PDB entry 6O7M | X-ray diffraction, 1.40 A resolution | chains C and D of the 4 polymer chains in the assembly

== Chain C ==
Protein: Nitrogenase molybdenum-iron protein alpha chain
Source organism: Azotobacter vinelandii
Notes: EC 1.18.6.1
Reference sequence: P07328 (NIFD_AZOVI); numbering as in UniProt (aligned over 1-492)
Amino-acid sequence (492 residues; row label = number of the first residue in the row):
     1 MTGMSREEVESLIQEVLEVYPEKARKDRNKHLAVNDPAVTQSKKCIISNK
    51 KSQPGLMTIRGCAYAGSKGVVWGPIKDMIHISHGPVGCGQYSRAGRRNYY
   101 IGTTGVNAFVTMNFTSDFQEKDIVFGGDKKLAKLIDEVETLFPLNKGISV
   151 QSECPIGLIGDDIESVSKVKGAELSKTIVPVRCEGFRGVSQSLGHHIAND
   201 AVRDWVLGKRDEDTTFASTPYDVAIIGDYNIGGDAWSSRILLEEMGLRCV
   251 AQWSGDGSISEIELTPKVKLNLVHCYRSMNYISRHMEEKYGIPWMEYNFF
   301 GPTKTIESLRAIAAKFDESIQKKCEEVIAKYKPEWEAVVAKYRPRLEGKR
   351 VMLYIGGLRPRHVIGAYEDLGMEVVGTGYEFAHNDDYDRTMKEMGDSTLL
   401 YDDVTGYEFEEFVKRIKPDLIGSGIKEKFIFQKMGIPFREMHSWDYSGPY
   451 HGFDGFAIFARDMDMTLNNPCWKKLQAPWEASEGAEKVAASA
Disordered / not traced: 1-2, 482-492
Ion coordination: fe(8)-S(7) cluster Fe: Cys62, Cys88, Cys154 (shared with Cys70(D), Cys95(D), Cys153(D), Ser188(D) of chain D); Fe ion near Cys275 (its only coordinating residue here)
Residues lining bound ligands:
  - fe(8)-S(7) cluster (CLF): Cys62, Tyr64, Pro85, Val86, Gly87, Cys88, Tyr91, Glu153, Cys154, Gly185
  - 3-hydroxy-3-carboxy-adipic acid (HCA): Ala65, Gly95, Arg96, Gln191, Gly424, Ile425, Lys426, Glu440, His442
  - ICS (iron-sulfur-molybdenum cluster with interstitial carbon): Val70, Arg96, His195, Tyr229, Ile231, Cys275, Arg277, Ser278, Ile355, Gly356, Gly357, Leu358, Arg359, Pro360, Phe381, Met441, His442

== Chain D ==
Protein: Nitrogenase molybdenum-iron protein beta chain
Source organism: Azotobacter vinelandii
Notes: EC 1.18.6.1
Reference sequence: P07329 (NIFK_AZOVI); residues 1-523 here = UniProt positions 1-523
Amino-acid sequence (523 residues; row label = number of the first residue in the row):
     1 MSQQVDKIKASYPLFLDQDYKDMLAKKRDGFEEKYPQDKIDEVFQWTTTK
    51 EYQELNFQREALTVNPAKACQPLGAVLCALGFEKTMPYVHGSQGCVAYYR
   101 SYFNRHFREPVSCVSDSMTEDAAVFGGQQNMKDGLQNCKATYKPDMIAVS
   151 TTCMAEVIGDDLNAFINNSKKEGFIPDEFPVPFAHTPSFVGSHVTGWDNM
   201 FEGIARYFTLKSMDDKVVGSNKKINIVPGFETYLGNFRVIKRMLSEMGVG
   251 YSLLSDPEEVLDTPADGQFRMYAGGTTQEEMKDAPNALNTVLLQPWHLEK
   301 TKKFVEGTWKHEVPKLNIPMGLDWTDEFLMKVSEISGQPIPASLTKERGR
   351 LVDMMTDSHTWLHGKRFALWGDPDFVMGLVKFLLELGCEPVHILCHNGNK
   401 RWKKAVDAILAASPYGKNATVYIGKDLWHLRSLVFTDKPDFMIGNSYGKF
   451 IQRDTLHKGKEFEVPLIRIGFPIFDRHHLHRSTTLGYEGAMQILTTLVNS
   501 ILERLDEETRGMQATDYNHDLVR
Disordered / not traced: 1
Differences from the reference sequence: engineered mutation Tyr99 (Phe in P07329)
Ion coordination: fe(8)-S(7) cluster Fe: Cys70, Cys95, Cys153, Ser188 (shared with Cys62(C), Cys88(C), Cys154(C) of chain C); Fe ion site 1: Arg108, Glu109 (shared with 2 residues of chain B); Fe ion site 2: Asp353, Asp357 (shared with 2 residues of chain B)
Residues lining bound ligands: fe(8)-S(7) cluster (CLF): Cys70, Pro72, Ser92, Gly94, Cys95, Tyr98, Tyr99, Thr152, Cys153, Ser188
Reported in the primary citation:
  - mutagenesis - F99Y, F99Y/S188A: decreased catalytic activity
  - mutagenesis - F99Y/S188A: unchanged growth in response to diazotrophic growth conditions

== Interface between chain C and chain D ==
Contacting residue pairs - 204 pairs, chain C then chain D:
  Val19(C) - Ala140(D)
  Val19(C) - Lys143(D)
  Tyr20(C) - Thr141(D)
  Pro21(C) - Gln136(D)
  Pro21(C) - Asn137(D)
  Pro21(C) - Ala140(D)
  Lys23(C) - Gln129(D)
  Lys23(C) - Asp133(D)  salt bridge
  Ala24(C) - Asn137(D)
  Lys51(C) - Thr119(D)  hydrogen bond
  Lys51(C) - Asp121(D)  salt bridge
  Ser52(C) - Gln93(D)  hydrogen bond
  Ser52(C) - Ser117(D)
  Pro54(C) - Ser115(D)
  Pro54(C) - Asp116(D)
  Pro54(C) - Asn130(D)
  Pro54(C) - Asp133(D)
  Pro54(C) - Gly134(D)
  Pro54(C) - Asn137(D)  hydrogen bond (backbone-side chain)
  Gly55(C) - Val114(D)
  Gly55(C) - Ser115(D)  hydrogen bond (backbone-backbone)
  Gly55(C) - Gly134(D)
  Gly55(C) - Cys138(D)
  Gly55(C) - Tyr142(D)
  Leu56(C) - Asn137(D)
  Leu56(C) - Thr141(D)
  Leu56(C) - Tyr142(D)  hydrogen bond (backbone-side chain)
  Met57(C) - Met86(D)  hydrophobic
  Met57(C) - Arg100(D)
  Met57(C) - Cys113(D)
  Met57(C) - Val114(D)  hydrophobic
  Met57(C) - Tyr142(D)
  Thr58(C) - Gln93(D)
  Thr58(C) - Arg100(D)
  Arg60(C) - Gln93(D)
  Arg60(C) - Ala97(D)
  Gly61(C) - Gln93(D)  hydrogen bond (backbone-side chain)
  Gly61(C) - Gly94(D)
  Cys62(C) - Gly94(D)
  Tyr64(C) - Tyr98(D)
  Ala65(C) - Tyr98(D)
  Lys76(C) - Glu32(D)  salt bridge
  Pro85(C) - Ser188(D)
  Val86(C) - Pro66(D)  hydrophobic
  Val86(C) - Lys68(D)
  Val86(C) - Ala69(D)
  Val86(C) - Cys70(D)
  Gly87(C) - Cys70(D)
  Gln90(C) - Pro66(D)  hydrogen bond (side chain-backbone)
  Gln90(C) - Lys68(D)  hydrogen bond (side chain-backbone)
  Gln90(C) - Tyr102(D)
  Gln90(C) - Tyr447(D)
  Tyr91(C) - Ala69(D)
  Tyr91(C) - Cys70(D)  hydrogen bond
  Tyr91(C) - Leu73(D)
  Tyr91(C) - Tyr98(D)  hydrophobic
  Tyr91(C) - Tyr99(D)  hydrophobic
  Tyr91(C) - Tyr102(D)  hydrophobic
  Ser92(C) - Tyr98(D)
  Arg93(C) - Asn65(D)  hydrogen bond
  Arg93(C) - Tyr447(D)
  Arg93(C) - Phe450(D)
  Gly95(C) - Arg105(D)  hydrogen bond (backbone-side chain)
  Tyr99(C) - Ser11(D)
  Thr103(C) - Ile40(D)
  Thr104(C) - Arg453(D)
  Gly105(C) - Trp428(D)
  Val106(C) - Ile40(D)
  Val106(C) - Val43(D)  hydrophobic
  Val106(C) - Phe44(D)  hydrophobic
  Asn107(C) - Lys34(D)
  Asn107(C) - Ile40(D)
  Met112(C) - Val64(D)  hydrophobic
  Met112(C) - Asn65(D)
  Met112(C) - Trp428(D)  hydrophobic
  Asn113(C) - Thr63(D)
  Asn113(C) - Val64(D)
  Asn113(C) - Asn65(D)  hydrogen bond (backbone-backbone)
  Asn113(C) - Pro66(D)
  Phe114(C) - Thr63(D)
  Phe114(C) - Val64(D)  hydrophobic
  Thr115(C) - Thr63(D)  hydrogen bond (backbone-backbone)
  Asp117(C) - Thr63(D)
  Asp117(C) - Lys68(D)  salt bridge
  Phe118(C) - Phe189(D)
  Gln119(C) - Lys68(D)
  Gln119(C) - Phe189(D)
  Glu120(C) - Phe189(D)  hydrogen bond (backbone-backbone)
  Glu120(C) - Val190(D)
  Ile123(C) - Phe189(D)  hydrophobic
  Lys130(C) - Ala61(D)
  Lys133(C) - Glu60(D)
  Lys133(C) - Ala61(D)
  Leu134(C) - Ala61(D)
  Leu134(C) - Leu62(D)  hydrophobic
  Glu137(C) - Arg59(D)
  Glu137(C) - Glu60(D)  hydrogen bond (side chain-backbone)
  Glu137(C) - Ala61(D)  hydrogen bond (side chain-backbone)
  Glu137(C) - Leu62(D)  hydrogen bond (side chain-backbone)
  Val138(C) - Leu62(D)  hydrophobic
  Thr140(C) - Trp46(D)
  Leu141(C) - Tyr52(D)  hydrogen bond (backbone-side chain)
  Leu141(C) - Leu55(D)
  Leu141(C) - Asn56(D)
  Leu141(C) - Arg59(D)
  Phe142(C) - Tyr52(D)
  Phe142(C) - Trp428(D)  hydrophobic
  Pro143(C) - Trp46(D)
  Leu144(C) - Tyr35(D)
  Leu144(C) - Val43(D)  hydrophobic
  Lys146(C) - Glu32(D)
  Lys146(C) - Glu33(D)  hydrogen bond (side chain-backbone)
  Cys154(C) - Ser92(D)
  Pro155(C) - Cys153(D)  hydrophobic
  Leu158(C) - Ala123(D)  hydrophobic
  Leu158(C) - Met154(D)  hydrophobic
  Leu158(C) - Val157(D)  hydrophobic
  Ile159(C) - Val157(D)  hydrophobic
  Phe186(C) - Thr119(D)
  Phe186(C) - Glu120(D)  hydrogen bond (backbone-backbone)
  Phe186(C) - Met154(D)  hydrophobic
  Arg187(C) - Glu120(D)  salt bridge
  Val189(C) - Gln93(D)  hydrogen bond (backbone-side chain)
  Arg210(C) - Glu33(D)  salt bridge
  Gly232(C) - Ser11(D)
  Gly232(C) - Phe15(D)
  Gly233(C) - Phe15(D)
  Trp236(C) - Phe15(D)  hydrophobic
  Trp236(C) - Tyr20(D)
  Trp236(C) - Met23(D)
  Trp236(C) - Leu24(D)
  Ser237(C) - Leu14(D)
  Ser237(C) - Phe15(D)
  Ser237(C) - Tyr20(D)  hydrogen bond
  Arg239(C) - Met23(D)
  Arg239(C) - Lys27(D)
  Arg239(C) - Phe31(D)
  Ile240(C) - Asp19(D)
  Ile240(C) - Tyr20(D)  hydrophobic
  Ile240(C) - Met23(D)  hydrogen bond (backbone-side chain)
  Arg248(C) - Phe31(D)
  Cys249(C) - Phe31(D)
  Val250(C) - Phe31(D)
  Gln252(C) - Lys27(D)
  Asp256(C) - Lys27(D)  salt bridge
  Asp256(C) - Glu32(D)
  Ser258(C) - Phe31(D)
  Ser258(C) - Glu32(D)
  Ser260(C) - Phe31(D)  hydrogen bond (side chain-backbone)
  Ser260(C) - Glu32(D)  hydrogen bond (side chain-backbone)
  Ser260(C) - Glu33(D)
  Glu261(C) - Lys27(D)  salt bridge
  Glu261(C) - Phe31(D)  hydrogen bond (backbone-backbone)
  Glu261(C) - Glu32(D)
  Lys330(C) - Ser2(D)
  Glu334(C) - Ser2(D)  hydrogen bond
  Glu334(C) - Gln3(D)  hydrogen bond (side chain-backbone)
  Ala337(C) - Val5(D)
  Lys341(C) - Asp6(D)  salt bridge
  Tyr342(C) - Ile8(D)
  Gly406(C) - Tyr142(D)  hydrogen bond (backbone-side chain)
  Tyr407(C) - Thr141(D)
  Tyr407(C) - Tyr142(D)  hydrogen bond (backbone-side chain)
  Glu410(C) - Phe269(D)
  Ile425(C) - Ser101(D)
  Ile425(C) - Asn104(D)
  Ile425(C) - Arg105(D)
  Lys426(C) - Ala97(D)
  Lys426(C) - Arg100(D)
  Lys426(C) - Ser101(D)
  Lys426(C) - Asn104(D)
  Phe429(C) - Asn104(D)
  Phe429(C) - Arg108(D)
  Phe429(C) - Glu109(D)
  Phe429(C) - Pro110(D)
  Ile430(C) - Pro110(D)  hydrophobic
  Ile430(C) - Phe269(D)  hydrophobic
  Lys433(C) - Glu109(D)  salt bridge
  Lys433(C) - Pro110(D)
  Lys433(C) - Thr263(D)  hydrogen bond (side chain-backbone)
  Lys433(C) - Ala265(D)
  Lys433(C) - Asp266(D)
  Lys433(C) - Gly267(D)  hydrogen bond (backbone-backbone)
  Lys433(C) - Gln268(D)  hydrogen bond (backbone-backbone)
  Met434(C) - Gly267(D)
  Met434(C) - Phe269(D)
  Gly448(C) - Ala10(D)
  Gly448(C) - Ser11(D)  hydrogen bond (backbone-backbone)
  Pro449(C) - Ser11(D)
  Pro449(C) - Phe15(D)  hydrophobic
  Asp454(C) - Ser2(D)  hydrogen bond (side chain-backbone)
  Asp454(C) - Gln3(D)  hydrogen bond (backbone-side chain)
  Asp454(C) - Tyr20(D)  hydrogen bond
  Ala457(C) - Gln3(D)
  Ala457(C) - Ile8(D)
  Ile458(C) - Gln3(D)
  Ile458(C) - Ile8(D)  hydrophobic
  Ile458(C) - Lys9(D)
  Ile458(C) - Ala10(D)  hydrophobic
  Leu475(C) - Ala265(D)
  Leu475(C) - Asp266(D)
  Leu475(C) - Gly267(D)
  Gln476(C) - Asp266(D)
  Gln476(C) - Gly267(D)
Interface residues without a listed pair, chain C (112 interface residues in all): Gln53, Ile59, Asp77, Cys88, Ile101, Thr111, Ser116, Gly188, Ser190, Phe216, Glu243, Leu264, Tyr331, Val338, Thr405, Gln432, Arg461
Interface residues without a listed pair, chain D (99 interface residues in all): Lys39, Ala67, Ser112, Ile158, Pro264, Met271, His396, Asp454, His457

== In short ==
The interface between chain C and chain D involves 112 residues on one side and 99 on the other, with 37
hydrogen bonds and 10 salt bridges. Polar pairs include Lys23(C)-Asp133(D), Lys51(C)-Asp121(D) and
Lys76(C)-Glu32(D). From the paper: F99Y and F99Y/S188A of chain D reduce catalytic activity; F99Y/S188A of
chain D leave growth in response to diazotrophic growth conditions unchanged.
Here chain C is Nitrogenase molybdenum-iron protein alpha chain and chain D is Nitrogenase molybdenum-iron
protein beta chain, both from Azotobacter vinelandii. Entry 6O7M (Nitrogenase MoFeP mutant F99Y from
Azotobacter vinelandii in the indigo carmine oxidized state) was determined by X-ray diffraction together with
6O7L, 6O7N, 6O7O, 6O7P, 6O7Q, 6O7R and 6O7S from the same study.
